7RBN - chains A and T of the 4 polymer chains in the assembly; structure by X-ray diffraction, 2.90 A resolution.

== Chain A ==
Protein: DNA polymerase beta
Source organism: Homo sapiens
Notes: EC 2.7.7.7, 4.2.99.-
UniProtKB: P06746 (DPOLB_HUMAN); residues 1-335 here = UniProt positions 1-335
Sequence (341 residues; row label = number of the first residue in the row):
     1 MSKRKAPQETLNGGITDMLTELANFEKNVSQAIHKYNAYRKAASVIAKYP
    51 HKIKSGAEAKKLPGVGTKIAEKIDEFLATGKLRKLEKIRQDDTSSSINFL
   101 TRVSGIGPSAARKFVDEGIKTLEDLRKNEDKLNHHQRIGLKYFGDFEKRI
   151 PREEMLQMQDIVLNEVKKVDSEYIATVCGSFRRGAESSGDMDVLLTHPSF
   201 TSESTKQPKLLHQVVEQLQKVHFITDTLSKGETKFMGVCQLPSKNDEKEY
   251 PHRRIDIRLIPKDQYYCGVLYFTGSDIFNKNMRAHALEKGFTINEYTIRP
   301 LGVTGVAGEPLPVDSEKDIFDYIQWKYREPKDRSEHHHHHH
Disordered / not traced: 1-9, 334-341
Construct notes: expression tag (336-341)
UniProt features mapped onto this chain:
  - region: Arg183 to Asp192 (DNA-binding)
  - active site: Lys72 (Nucleophile)
  - binding site (K(+)): Lys60, Leu62, Val65, Thr101, Val103, Ile106
  - binding site (Na(+)): Lys60, Leu62, Val65, Thr101, Val103, Ile106
  - binding site (dATP): Arg149, Ser180, Arg183, Gly189, Asp190
  - binding site (dCTP): Arg149, Ser180, Arg183, Gly189, Asp190
  - binding site (dGTP): Arg149, Ser180, Arg183, Gly189, Asp190, Asp192
  - binding site (dTTP): Arg149, Ser180, Arg183, Gly189, Asp190
  - binding site (Mg(2+)): Asp190, Asp192, Asp256
  - modified residue: Lys72 (N6-acetyllysine), Arg83 (Omega-N-methylarginine), Arg152 (Omega-N-methylarginine)
  - cross-link (Glycyl lysine isopeptide (Lys-Gly)): Lys41 (interchain with G-Cter in ubiquitin), Lys61 (interchain with G-Cter in ubiquitin), Lys81 (interchain with G-Cter in ubiquitin)
  - natural variant: Leu22 (L22P: Found in a gastric cancer sample; uncertain significance), Tyr39 (Y39C: Found in a gastric cancer sample; uncertain significance), Gly118 (G118V: Decreased DNA-directed DNA polymerase activity), Arg137 (R137Q: Decreased function in base-excision repair), Arg149 (R149I: Decreased DNA-directed DNA polymerase activity), Asp160 (D160N: Found in a gastric cancer sample; uncertain significance), Cys239 (C239R: Found in a gastric cancer sample; uncertain significance), Lys289 (K289M: Found in a colon cancer sample; uncertain significance), Asn294 (N294D: Found in a gastric cancer sample; uncertain significance), Glu295 (E295K: Found in a gastric cancer sample; uncertain significance)
  - mutagenesis: Phe25 (F25W: No effect on 5'-dRP lyase activity. Decreased ssDNA binding), His34 (H34G: Decreased 5'-dRP lyase activity. Decreased ssDNA binding), Lys35 (K35A: Decreased 5'-dRP lyase activity. Decreased ssDNA binding. Loss of 5'-dRP lyase activity; when associated with A-68 and A-72. Decreased ssDNA binding; when associated with A-68 and A-72 ...), Tyr39 (Y39F: No effect on 5'-dRP lyase activity; Y39Q: Abolishes DNA polymerase and 5'-dRP lyase activity), Lys41 (K41R: Abolishes ubiquitination; when associated with R-61 and R-81), Lys60 (K60A: Decreased 5'-dRP lyase activity. Decreased ssDNA binding), Lys61 (K61R: Abolishes ubiquitination; when associated with R-41 and R-81), Lys68 (K68A: No effect on 5'-dRP lyase activity. Decreased ssDNA binding. Loss of 5'-dRP lyase activity; when associated with A-35 and A-72. Decreased ssDNA binding; when associated with A-35 and A-72 ...), Glu71 (E71Q: No effect on 5'-dRP lyase activity. No effect on structure shown by circular dichroism. No effect on ssDNA binding), Lys72 (K72A: Severely reduced 5'-dRP lyase activity. Does not affect ssDNA binding. Loss of 5'-dRP lyase activity; when associated with A-35 and A-68. Decreased ssDNA binding ...), Glu75 (E75A: Slightly decreased 5'-dRP lyase activity. Decreased ssDNA binding. No effect on structure shown by circular dichroism), Lys81 (K81R: Abolishes ubiquitination; when associated with R-41 and R-61), 5 further mutagenesis entries in UniProt
Glycans and other covalent adducts: 2-deoxy-3,5-di-O-phosphono-D-erythro-pentitol (QPJ) linked to Lys72
Bound ions: Mg2+: Lys60, Leu62
Residues lining bound ligands: QPJ (2-deoxy-3,5-di-O-phosphono-D-erythro-pentitol): Glu26, Lys35, Tyr39, Lys68, Lys84
What the authors report for this chain:
  - conformationally variable residues: Asp190, Asp192, Asp256, Tyr271, Phe272
  - catalytic residues: Glu71 (proposed by the authors, not directly observed)

== Chain T ==
Molecule: 16-nt DNA strand
Sequence (16 nucleotides; numbered 1 to 16; the number before each row is that of its first residue):
     1 CCGACGGCGCATCAGC

== Chain A / chain T interface ==
Contacting residue pairs (13; chain A residue first):
  His34(A) with DC5(T), stacking on the base
  Ser229(A) with DC10(T), phosphate contact; DA11(T), phosphate contact
  Lys230(A) with DC10(T), hydrogen bond to the phosphate; DA11(T), hydrogen bond to the phosphate
  Gly231(A) with DC10(T), phosphate contact
  Glu232(A) with DC10(T), hydrogen bond to the phosphate
  Thr233(A) with DG9(T), hydrogen bond to the phosphate; DC10(T), hydrogen bond to the phosphate
  Lys234(A) with DG9(T), phosphate contact; DC10(T), hydrogen bond to the phosphate
  Tyr271(A) with DG6(T), hydrogen bond to the base
  Tyr296(A) with DC8(T), sugar contact
Interface residues without a listed pair, chain A (12 interface residues in all): Asn133, His134, Leu228
Interface residues without a listed pair, chain T (7 interface residues in all): DT12

== Overview ==
12 residues of chain A face 7 of chain T across their interface; the contacts include 7 hydrogen bonds and 1
aromatic stacking contact. Among the polar pairs are Tyr271(A)-DG6(T), Lys230(A)-DC10(T) and
Lys230(A)-DA11(T). Compound QPJ is covalently linked to Lys72(A). The paper reports the catalytic residue
Glu71(A); conformational variability at Asp190(A), Asp192(A) and Asp256(A) among others.
Here chain A is DNA polymerase beta (Homo sapiens) and chain T is a 16-nt DNA strand. Entry 7RBN (Human DNA
polymerase beta crosslinked complex, 20 min Ca to Mg exchange) was determined by X-ray diffraction, deposited
together with 7RBE, 7RBF, 7RBG, 7RBH, 7RBI, 7RBJ and 4 further entries.
